Entry 6FUW (electron microscopy, 3.07 A resolution); this record covers chains A and C of the 4 polymer chains in the assembly.

# Chain A
Name: Cleavage and polyadenylation specificity factor subunit 1
Organism: Homo sapiens
UniProt: Q10570 (CPSF1_HUMAN); residue numbers follow UniProt; this construct covers 1-1443
Sequence (1446 residues; row label = number of the first residue in the row; numbers below 1 keep their minus sign (Ser-2 is residue -2)):
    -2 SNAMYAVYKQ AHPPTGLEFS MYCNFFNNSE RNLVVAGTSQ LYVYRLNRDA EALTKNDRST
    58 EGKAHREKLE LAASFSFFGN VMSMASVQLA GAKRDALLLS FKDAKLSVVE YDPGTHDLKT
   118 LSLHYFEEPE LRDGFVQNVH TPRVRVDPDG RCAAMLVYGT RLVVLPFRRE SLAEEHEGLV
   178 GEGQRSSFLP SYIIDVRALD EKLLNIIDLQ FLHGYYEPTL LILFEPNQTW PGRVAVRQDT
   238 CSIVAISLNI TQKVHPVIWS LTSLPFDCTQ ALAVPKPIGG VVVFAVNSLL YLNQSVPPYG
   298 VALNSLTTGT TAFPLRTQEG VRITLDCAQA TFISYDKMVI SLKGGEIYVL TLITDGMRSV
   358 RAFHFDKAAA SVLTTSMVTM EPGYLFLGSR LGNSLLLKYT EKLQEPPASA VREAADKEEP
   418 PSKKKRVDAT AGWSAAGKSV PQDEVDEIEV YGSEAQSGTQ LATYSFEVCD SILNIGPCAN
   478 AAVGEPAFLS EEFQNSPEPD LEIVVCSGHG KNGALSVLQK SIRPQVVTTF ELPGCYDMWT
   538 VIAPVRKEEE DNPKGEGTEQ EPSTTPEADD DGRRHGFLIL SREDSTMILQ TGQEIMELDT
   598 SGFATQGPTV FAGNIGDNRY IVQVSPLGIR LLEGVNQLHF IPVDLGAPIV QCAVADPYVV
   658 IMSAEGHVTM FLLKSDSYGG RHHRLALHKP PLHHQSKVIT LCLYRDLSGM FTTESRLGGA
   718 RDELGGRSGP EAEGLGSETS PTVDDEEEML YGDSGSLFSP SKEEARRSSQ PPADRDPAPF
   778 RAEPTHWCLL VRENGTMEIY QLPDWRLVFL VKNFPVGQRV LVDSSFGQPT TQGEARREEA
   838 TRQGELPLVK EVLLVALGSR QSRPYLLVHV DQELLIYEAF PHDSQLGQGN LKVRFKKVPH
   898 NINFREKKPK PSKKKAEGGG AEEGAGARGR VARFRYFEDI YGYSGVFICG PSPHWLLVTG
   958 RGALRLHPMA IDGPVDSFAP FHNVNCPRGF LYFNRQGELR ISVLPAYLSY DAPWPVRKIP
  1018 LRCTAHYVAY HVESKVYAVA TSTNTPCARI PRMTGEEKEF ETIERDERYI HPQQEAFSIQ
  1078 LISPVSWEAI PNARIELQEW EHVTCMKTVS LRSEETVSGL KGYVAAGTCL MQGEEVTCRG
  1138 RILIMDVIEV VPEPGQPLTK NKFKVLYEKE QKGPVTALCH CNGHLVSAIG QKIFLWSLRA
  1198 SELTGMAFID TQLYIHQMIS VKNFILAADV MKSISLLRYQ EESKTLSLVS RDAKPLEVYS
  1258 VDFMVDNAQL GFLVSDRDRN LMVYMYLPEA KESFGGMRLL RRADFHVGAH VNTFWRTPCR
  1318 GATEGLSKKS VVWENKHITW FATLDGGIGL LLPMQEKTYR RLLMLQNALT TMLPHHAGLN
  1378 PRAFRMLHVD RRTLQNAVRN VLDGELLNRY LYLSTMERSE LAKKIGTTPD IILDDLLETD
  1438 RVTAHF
Unresolved in the structure: -2, 48-62, 167-182, 400-457, 542-568, 673-679, 711-779, 823-843, 881-883, 904-926, 1051-1053, 1150-1153, 1318-1328, 1386-1392
Differences from the reference sequence: expression tag (-2 to 0)

# Chain C
Name: Cleavage and polyadenylation specificity factor subunit 4
Organism: Homo sapiens
UniProt: O95639 (CPSF4_HUMAN), isoform O95639-3; residues 1-178 here = UniProt positions 1-178
Sequence (178 residues; row label = number of the first residue in the row):
     1 MQEIIASVDH IKFDLEIAVE QQLGAQPLPF PGMDKSGAAV CEFFLKAACG KGGMCPFRHI
    61 SGEKTVVCKH WLRGLCKKGD QCEFLHEYDM TKMPECYFYS KFGECSNKEC PFLHIDPESK
   121 IKDCPWYDRG FCKHGPLCRH RHTRRVICVN YLVGFCPEGP SCKFMHPRFE LPMGTTEQ
Unresolved in the structure: 34, 116-178
Metal / ion sites: Zn2+ site 1: Cys41, Cys49, Cys55, His59; Zn2+ site 2: Cys68, Cys76, Cys82, His86; Zn2+ site 3: Cys96, Cys105, Cys110, His114
What the authors report for this chain:
  - binding site for the 10-nt RNA strand: Val67, Lys69, His70, Lys77, Phe84, Glu95, Tyr97, Phe98, Ser106, Asn107, Phe112

# Chain A / chain C interface
Residue-residue contacts - 48 pairs, chain A then chain C:
  Val480(A) - Met1(C)  hydrophobic
  Val480(A) - Gln2(C)  hydrogen bond (backbone-side chain)
  Leu498(A) - Ile5(C)  hydrophobic
  Ser1107(A) - Glu3(C)  hydrogen bond
  His1177(A) - Glu3(C)  salt bridge
  Phe1191(A) - Tyr88(C)
  Gly1202(A) - Tyr88(C)
  Met1203(A) - Tyr88(C)
  Phe1205(A) - Trp71(C)  hydrophobic
  Phe1205(A) - Tyr88(C)  hydrophobic
  Val1218(A) - Val8(C)  hydrophobic
  Lys1219(A) - Val8(C)
  Lys1219(A) - Ile11(C)  hydrogen bond (side chain-backbone)
  Lys1219(A) - Glu16(C)  salt bridge
  Phe1221(A) - Leu15(C)  hydrophobic
  Phe1221(A) - Val19(C)  hydrophobic
  Leu1233(A) - Leu15(C)  hydrophobic
  Arg1235(A) - Val19(C)
  Arg1235(A) - Ala39(C)
  Gln1237(A) - Ala39(C)
  Gln1237(A) - Val40(C)
  Ser1240(A) - Val40(C)
  Ser1240(A) - Glu87(C)
  Thr1242(A) - Val40(C)
  Thr1242(A) - Arg58(C)
  Ser1244(A) - Ala38(C)
  Val1262(A) - Val8(C)  hydrophobic
  Ala1265(A) - Lys12(C)
  Ala1265(A) - Phe13(C)
  Ala1265(A) - Asp14(C)  hydrogen bond (backbone-backbone)
  Gln1266(A) - Phe13(C)
  Gln1266(A) - Asp14(C)
  Leu1267(A) - Leu15(C)
  Tyr1283(A) - Leu15(C)  hydrophobic
  Pro1285(A) - Gly24(C)
  Glu1286(A) - Leu23(C)
  Glu1286(A) - Gly24(C)  hydrogen bond (side chain-backbone)
  Phe1291(A) - Gln26(C)
  Gly1292(A) - Gly24(C)
  Gly1292(A) - Gln26(C)
  Trp1312(A) - Met1(C)  hydrophobic
  Arg1313(A) - Met1(C)  hydrogen bond (backbone-backbone)
  Arg1313(A) - Ala6(C)
  Pro1315(A) - Ile5(C)
  Asn1332(A) - His10(C)  hydrogen bond
  Asn1332(A) - Ile11(C)
  His1334(A) - Ala6(C)
  His1334(A) - Val8(C)
Interface residues without a listed pair, chain A (45 interface residues in all): Tyr1027, Val1029, Leu1117, Lys1169, Lys1189, Trp1193, Ala1204, Asp1207, Leu1243, Leu1245, Asp1263, Phe1269, Gly1293, Thr1314
Interface residues without a listed pair, chain C (32 interface residues in all): Ile4, Ser7, Asp9, Ala18, Gly37, Glu42, Leu72, Gly74

# Overview
45 residues of chain A and 32 residues of chain C are in contact, with 7 hydrogen bonds and 2 salt bridges.
Polar pairs include His1177(A)-Glu3(C), Lys1219(A)-Glu16(C) and Val480(A)-Gln2(C). Cys41(C), Cys49(C),
Cys55(C) and His59(C) form the Zn2+ site 1. From the paper: a binding site for the 10-nt RNA strand at
Val67(C), Lys69(C) and His70(C) among others.
Chain A is Cleavage and polyadenylation specificity factor subunit 1 and chain C is Cleavage and
polyadenylation specificity factor subunit 4, both from Homo sapiens; the structure, Cryo-EM structure of the
human CPSF160-WDR33-CPSF30 complex bound to the PAS AAUAAA motif at 3.1 Angstrom ..., was determined by
electron microscopy.
